Entry 1W88 (X-ray diffraction, 2.30 A resolution); this record covers chains B and I of the 5 polymer chains in the assembly.

# Chain B
Name: Pyruvate dehydrogenase E1 component, beta subunit
Source organism: Geobacillus stearothermophilus
Notes: EC 1.2.4.1
Reference sequence: P21874 (ODPB_BACST); residues 1-324 here = UniProt positions 1-324
Sequence (324 residues; row label = number of the first residue in the row):
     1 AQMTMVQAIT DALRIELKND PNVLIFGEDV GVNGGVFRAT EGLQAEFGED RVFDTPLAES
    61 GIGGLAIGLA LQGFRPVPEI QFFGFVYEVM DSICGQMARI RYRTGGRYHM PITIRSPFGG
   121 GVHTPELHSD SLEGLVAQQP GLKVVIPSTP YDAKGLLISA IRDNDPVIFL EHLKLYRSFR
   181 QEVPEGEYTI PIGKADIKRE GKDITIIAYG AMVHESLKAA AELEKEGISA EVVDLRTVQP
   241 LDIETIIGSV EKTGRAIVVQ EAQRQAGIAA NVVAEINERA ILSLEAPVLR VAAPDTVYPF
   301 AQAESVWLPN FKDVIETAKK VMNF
Ligand contacts: thiamine diphosphate (TPP): E28, L57, E59, Q81, F85

# Chain I
Name: Dihydrolipoyllysine-residue acetyltransferase component of pyruvate
Source organism: Geobacillus stearothermophilus
Notes: EC 2.3.1.12; fragment: peripheral subunit binding domain (psbd), residues 127-169
Reference sequence: P11961 (ODP2_BACST); residues 123-171 here correspond to UniProt positions 122-170 (UniProt number = residue number - 1)
Sequence (49 residues; each row starts with the number of its first residue):
   123 AGPNRRVIAM PSVRKYAREK GVDIRLVQGT GKNGRVLKED IDAFLAGGA
Not modelled in the structure: 123-127, 168-171

# Chain B / chain I interface
Pairs across the interface (11; chain B residue first):
  I281(B) with M132(I), hydrophobic; P133(I)
  L282(B) with I130(I); A131(I), hydrogen bond (backbone-backbone); M132(I); R136(I), hydrogen bond (backbone-side chain); R157(I)
  S283(B) with R136(I)
  L284(B) with P133(I); R136(I)
  F324(B) with K137(I), hydrogen bond (backbone-side chain)
Also at the interface, not in a pair above, chain B (6 interface residues in all): E285
Also at the interface, not in a pair above, chain I (8 interface residues in all): V129

# Summary
The interface between chain B and chain I involves 6 residues on one side and 8 on the other; the contacts
include 3 hydrogen bonds. Polar contacts include L282(B)-R136(I), F324(B)-K137(I) and L282(B)-A131(I). Chain B
binds thiamine diphosphate.
Chain B is Pyruvate dehydrogenase E1 component, beta subunit and chain I is Dihydrolipoyllysine-residue
acetyltransferase component of pyruvate, both from Geobacillus stearothermophilus; the structure, The crystal
structure of pyruvate dehydrogenase E1(D180N,E183Q) bound to the peripheral subunit binding domain of E2, was
determined by X-ray diffraction together with 1W85 from the same study.
